Entry 7O0X (electron microscopy, 2.44 A resolution); this record covers chains C and C1 of the 87 polymer chains in the assembly.

[Chain C]
Name: MULTIHEME_CYTC domain-containing protein
From: Gemmatimonas phototrophica
UniProtKB: A0A143BHR6 (A0A143BHR6_9BACT); numbering as in UniProt (aligned over 1-354)
Chain sequence (354 residues; row label = number of the first residue in the row):
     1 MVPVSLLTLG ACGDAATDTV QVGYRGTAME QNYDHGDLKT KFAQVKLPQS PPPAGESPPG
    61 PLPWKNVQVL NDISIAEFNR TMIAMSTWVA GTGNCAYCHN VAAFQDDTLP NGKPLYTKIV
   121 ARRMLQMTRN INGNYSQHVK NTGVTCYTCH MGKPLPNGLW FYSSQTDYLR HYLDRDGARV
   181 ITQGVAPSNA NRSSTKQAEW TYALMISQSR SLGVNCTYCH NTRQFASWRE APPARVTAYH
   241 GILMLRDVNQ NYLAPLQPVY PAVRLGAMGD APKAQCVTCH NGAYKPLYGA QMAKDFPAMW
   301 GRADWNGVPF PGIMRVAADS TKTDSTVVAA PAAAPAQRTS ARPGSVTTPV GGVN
Disordered / not traced: 1-14, 314-354
Covalent attachments: heme c (HEC) linked to Cys95, Cys98, Cys146, Cys149, Cys216, Cys219, Cys276, Cys279; alpha-D-mannopyranose (MAN) linked to Thr108
Bound ions: heme c Fe (4 sites), coordinated by Met82, His99, Met124, His138, His150, Met205, His220, His280
Residues lining bound ligands:
  - heme c (HEC), molecule 1: Trp64, Lys65, Asn66, Val67, Gln68, Val69, Leu70, Phe78, Met82, Ile83, Met85, Ser86, Val89, Asn94, His99, Phe104, Gln105, Lys118, Ala121, Arg122, Leu125
  - heme c (HEC), molecule 2: Met85, Val89, Tyr97, Tyr116, Thr117, Val120, Ala121, Met124, Leu125, Met127, Thr128, Ile131, Val144, Thr145, His150, Pro154, Leu155, Pro156, Leu159, Leu253, Tyr260, Arg264, Pro272, Thr278, Met299
  - heme c (HEC), molecule 3: Ile131, His138, Val139, Lys140, Thr142, Gly143, Val144, Tyr172, Gln208, Leu212, Tyr218, Ala234, Thr237, Ala238, Gly241, Ile242, Met244, Leu245, Gln275, His280, Tyr284, Lys285, Pro286
  - heme c (HEC), molecule 4: His171, Asp176, Ala178, Arg179, Val180, Ile181, Thr201, Tyr202, Met205, Ile206, Gln208, Ser209, Leu212, Val214, Asn215, His220, Phe225, Ala226, Arg235, Ala238, Tyr239, Ile242
  - alpha-D-mannopyranose / alpha-L-rhamnopyranose / V75, molecule 1: Gln105, Asp106, Leu109, Pro110, Asn111, Gly112
  - alpha-D-mannopyranose / alpha-L-rhamnopyranose / V75, molecule 2: Asp174, Arg175, Asp176

[Chain C1]
Name: RC-S
From: Gemmatimonas phototrophica
Chain sequence (202 residues; numbered 1 to 202; the number before each row is that of its first residue):
     1 MPASPSPLPR SSRVRNAAVV VALVAVGLAA RGRDAQGTQP PVAPPAAPTA TAAPDLAVQD
    61 STKADSTAVA DTLMDLSMVM AAEAAAATVT TAPVAVAPTA WPVDPTTGQT LINGRPVVGR
   121 VFIMRKTDGT VKYPNVADVV AHEALAPLPP VVGSSYQQAP ITNQRRMRGI MIQSTLWDMD
   181 RKRSATRQRY YPASTPANQL GQ
Disordered / not traced: 1-97, 201-202

[Chain C / chain C1 interface]
Contacting residue pairs - 42 pairs, chain C then chain C1:
  Tyr24(C) with Asp128(C1), hydrogen bond
  Arg25(C) with Thr127(C1); Asp128(C1), salt bridge
  Ser163(C) with Asn163(C1), hydrogen bond (backbone-side chain); Tyr190(C1)
  Ser164(C) with Asn163(C1); Arg165(C1), hydrogen bond; Tyr190(C1)
  Gln165(C) with Tyr156(C1), hydrogen bond; Gln157(C1), hydrogen bond (side chain-backbone); Ala159(C1)
  Thr166(C) with Arg165(C1)
  Asp167(C) with Arg165(C1); Gln173(C1), hydrogen bond
  Tyr168(C) with Gln173(C1); Ser174(C1), hydrogen bond; Asp178(C1), hydrogen bond
  Arg179(C) with Pro147(C1)
  Gln183(C) with Val140(C1); Ala144(C1), hydrogen bond (side chain-backbone); Leu145(C1); Ala146(C1)
  Lys196(C) with Arg168(C1); Ile170(C1)
  Glu199(C) with Ile170(C1); Met171(C1)
  Trp200(C) with Ile170(C1)
  Tyr202(C) with Met171(C1), hydrophobic
  Ala203(C) with Met171(C1); Ser174(C1), hydrogen bond (backbone-side chain)
  Ile206(C) with Met171(C1), hydrophobic
  Arg210(C) with Ser174(C1), hydrogen bond (side chain-backbone)
  Arg223(C) with Tyr133(C1), hydrogen bond
  Ser227(C) with Glu143(C1), hydrogen bond
  Trp228(C) with Glu143(C1), hydrogen bond (backbone-side chain); Ala144(C1)
  Arg229(C) with Tyr133(C1); Val139(C1); His142(C1), hydrogen bond; Glu143(C1), hydrogen bond (backbone-side chain)
  Glu230(C) with Tyr133(C1), hydrogen bond
  Met268(C) with Asn163(C1)
Also at the interface, not in a pair above, chain C (27 interface residues in all): Leu169, Val185, Ser207, Ala226
Also at the interface, not in a pair above, chain C1 (25 interface residues in all): Val136, Gln158

[In short]
The interface between chain C and chain C1 involves 27 residues on one side and 25 on the other; the contacts
include 17 hydrogen bonds and 1 salt bridge. Polar contacts include Arg25(C)-Asp128(C1), Tyr24(C)-Asp128(C1)
and Ser163(C)-Asn163(C1). Chain C binds alpha-D-mannopyranose / alpha-L-rhamnopyranose / V75.
Here chain C is MULTIHEME_CYTC domain-containing protein and chain C1 is RC-S, both from Gemmatimonas
phototrophica. Entry 7O0X (Cryo-EM structure (model_2b) of the RC-dLH complex from Gemmatimonas phototrophica
at 2.44 A) was determined by electron microscopy, deposited together with 7O0U, 7O0V and 7O0W.
